2PKQ - chains O and R of the 4 polymer chains in the assembly; structure by X-ray diffraction, 3.60 A resolution.

# Chain O
Name: Glyceraldehyde-3-phosphate dehydrogenase B
Organism: Spinacia oleracea
Notes: EC 1.2.1.13
UniProt: P12860 (G3PB_SPIOL); the construct lacks a stretch of the UniProt sequence and is renumbered around it, so the offset changes along the chain: 0-18 = UniProt 84-102; 19-34 = UniProt 105-120; 36-60 = UniProt 121-145; 61-122 = UniProt 147-208; 4 more segments
Sequence (368 residues; numbered 0 to 362 plus 7 insertion-coded residues; 2 numbers in that range are skipped by the numbering (no residue carries them; nothing is unmodelled there); the number before each row is that of its first residue; a row labelled like 18A-18B holds insertion residues (18A, then the next letters in order); numbering starts at 0):
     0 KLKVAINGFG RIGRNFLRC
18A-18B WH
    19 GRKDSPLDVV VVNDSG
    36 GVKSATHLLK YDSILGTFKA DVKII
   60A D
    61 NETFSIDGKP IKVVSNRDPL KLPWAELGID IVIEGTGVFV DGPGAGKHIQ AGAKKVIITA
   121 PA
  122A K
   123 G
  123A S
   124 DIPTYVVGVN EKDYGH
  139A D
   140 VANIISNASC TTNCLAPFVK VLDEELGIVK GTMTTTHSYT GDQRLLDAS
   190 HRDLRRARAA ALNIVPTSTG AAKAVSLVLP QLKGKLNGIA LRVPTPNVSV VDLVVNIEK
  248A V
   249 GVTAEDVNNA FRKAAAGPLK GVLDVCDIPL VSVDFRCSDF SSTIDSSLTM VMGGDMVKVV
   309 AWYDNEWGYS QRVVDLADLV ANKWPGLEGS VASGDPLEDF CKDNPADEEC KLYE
Not modelled in the structure: 334-347, 350-357
Disulfide bonds: Cys349-Cys358
Residues lining bound ligands: NADPH (NDP; NADPH dihydro-nicotinamide-adenine-dinucleotide phosphate): Asn6, Gly7, Phe8, Gly9, Arg10, Ile11, Gly12, Asn31, Asp32, Ser33, Asn76, Arg77, Gly95, Thr96, Gly97, Val98, Phe99, Thr119, Ala120, Cys149, Thr179, Asn313, Glu314, Tyr317
Curated features (UniProtKB/Swiss-Prot):
  - active site: Cys149 (Nucleophile)
  - binding site (NADP(+)): Arg10, Ile11, Asp32, Arg77, Asn313
  - binding site (D-glyceraldehyde 3-phosphate): Ser148 to Thr150, Thr179, Arg195, Thr208, Gly209, Arg231
  - site: His176 (Activates thiol group during catalysis)
What the authors report for this chain:
  - contacts within the chain: Arg183-Glu362 (salt bridge)
  - binding site for NADPH: Arg183, Glu362
  - binding site for sulfate ion: Tyr361
  - conformationally variable residues (order/disorder transition): Arg77, Arg183, Arg191
  - mutagenesis - R77A: decreased catalytic activity on NADPH (citing earlier work)

# Chain R
Name: Glyceraldehyde-3-phosphate dehydrogenase A
Organism: Spinacia oleracea
Notes: EC 1.2.1.13
UniProt: P19866 (G3PA_SPIOL); the construct lacks a stretch of the UniProt sequence and is renumbered around it, so the offset changes along the chain: 0-18 = UniProt 66-84; 19-34 = UniProt 87-102; 36-60 = UniProt 103-127; 61-122 = UniProt 129-190; 2 more segments
Sequence (337 residues; row label = number of the first residue in the row; note: 2 numbers in that range are skipped by the numbering (no residue carries them; nothing is unmodelled there); a row labelled like 18A-18B holds insertion residues (18A, then the next letters in order); numbering starts at 0):
     0 KLKVAINGFG RIGRNFLRC
18A-18B WH
    19 GRKDSPLDVV VINDTG
    36 GVKQASHLLK YDSILGTFDA DVKTA
   60A G
    61 DSAISVDGKV IKVVSDRNPV NLPWGDMGID LVIEGTGVFV DRDGAGKHLQ AGAKKVLITA
   121 PG
  122A K
   123 GDIPTYVVGV NEEGYTHADT IISNASCTTN CLAPFVKVLD QKFGIIKGTM TTTHSYTGDQ
   183 RLLDAS
   190 HRDLRRARAA CLNIVPTSTG AAKAVALVLP NLKGKLNGIA LRVPTPNVSV VDLVVQVSKK
   250 TFAEEVNAAF RESADNELKG ILSVCDEPLV SIDFRCTDVS STIDSSLTMV MGDDMVKVIA
   310 WYDNEWGYSQ RVVDLADIVA NKWQA
Residues lining bound ligands: NADPH (NDP; NADPH dihydro-nicotinamide-adenine-dinucleotide phosphate): Gly7, Gly9, Arg10, Ile11, Asn31, Asp32, Thr33, Asp76, Arg77, Gly95, Thr96, Gly97, Thr119, Ala120, Cys149, Thr179, Asn313, Glu314, Tyr317
Curated features (UniProtKB/Swiss-Prot):
  - active site: Cys149 (Nucleophile)
  - binding site (NADP(+)): Arg10, Ile11, Asp32, Arg77, Asn313
  - binding site (D-glyceraldehyde 3-phosphate): Ser148 to Thr150, Thr179, Arg195, Thr208, Gly209, Arg231
  - site: His176 (Activates thiol group during catalysis)
What the authors report for this chain:
  - catalytic residues: Cys149, His176 (citing earlier work)
  - binding site for sulfate ion: Ser148, Thr150, Thr208, Gly209

# Interface between chain O and chain R
Residue-residue contacts - 48 pairs, chain O then chain R:
  Arg10(O) - Asp186(R)
  Arg13(O) - Asp186(R)  hydrogen bond (side chain-backbone)
  Asp32(O) - Ser188(R)
  Ser39(O) - Ser188(R)
  His42(O) - Leu193(R)
  His42(O) - Arg197(R)
  Leu43(O) - Ala187(R)
  Leu43(O) - Ser188(R)
  Tyr46(O) - Asp186(R)
  Tyr46(O) - Arg197(R)  hydrogen bond (backbone-side chain)
  Asp47(O) - Asp186(R)
  Asp47(O) - Arg197(R)
  Ser48(O) - Asp186(R)  hydrogen bond
  Ser48(O) - Arg197(R)
  Ser48(O) - Ala198(R)
  Ser48(O) - Asn202(R)
  Ile49(O) - Leu185(R)  hydrophobic
  Tyr178(O) - Leu184(R)  hydrophobic
  Tyr178(O) - Cys200(R)
  Tyr178(O) - Leu201(R)
  Leu184(O) - Thr179(R)
  Leu184(O) - Gln182(R)
  Leu184(O) - Leu184(R)  hydrophobic
  Leu184(O) - Cys200(R)  hydrophobic
  Leu185(O) - Tyr178(R)  hydrophobic
  Leu185(O) - Pro235(R)  hydrophobic
  Asp186(O) - Arg10(R)
  Asp186(O) - Arg13(R)  hydrogen bond (backbone-side chain)
  Asp186(O) - Tyr46(R)
  Asp186(O) - Asp47(R)
  Asp186(O) - Ser48(R)  hydrogen bond
  Ala187(O) - Leu43(R)
  Ser188(O) - Asp32(R)
  Ser188(O) - Gln39(R)
  Ser188(O) - Leu43(R)
  His190(O) - Gln39(R)
  Arg191(O) - Gln39(R)
  Leu193(O) - His42(R)
  Arg197(O) - Leu43(R)
  Arg197(O) - Tyr46(R)
  Arg197(O) - Ser48(R)  hydrogen bond
  Ala199(O) - Leu184(R)  hydrophobic
  Ala200(O) - Tyr178(R)
  Ala200(O) - Cys200(R)  hydrophobic
  Leu201(O) - Tyr178(R)
  Leu201(O) - Pro235(R)  hydrophobic
  Asn202(O) - Ser48(R)
  Pro235(O) - Leu201(R)  hydrophobic
Other interface residues (no listed pair), chain O (33 interface residues in all): Lys38, Thr179, Gly180, Gln182, Arg183, Ala198, Glu314, Lys359
Other interface residues (no listed pair), chain R (31 interface residues in all): Thr33, Gly34, Ile49, Arg77, His190, Ala199, Glu314

# Summary
Chain O and chain R form an interface of 33 and 31 residues respectively, with 6 hydrogen bonds. Polar
contacts include Arg13(O)-Asp186(R), Tyr46(O)-Arg197(R) and Ser48(O)-Asp186(R). Bound to chain O: NADPH.
Ligands of chain R: NADPH. From the paper: catalytic residues Cys149(R) and His176(R); R77A of chain O reduces
catalytic activity on NADPH.
Chain O is Glyceraldehyde-3-phosphate dehydrogenase B and chain R is Glyceraldehyde-3-phosphate dehydrogenase
A, both from Spinacia oleracea; the structure, Crystal structure of the photosynthetic
A2B2-glyceraldehyde-3-phosphate dehydrogenase, complexed with NADP, was determined by X-ray diffraction (same
publication as 2PKR).
